PDB entry 7SO1 | X-ray diffraction, 2.73 A resolution | chains A and B

[Chain A]
Protein: Reverse transcriptase p66
Organism: Human immunodeficiency virus type 1
Notes: EC 2.7.7.49, 2.7.7.7, 3.1.26.13, 3.1.13.2
Reference sequence: P03366 (POL_HV1B1); residues 1-555 here correspond to UniProt positions 600-1154 (UniProt number = residue number + 599)
Sequence (557 residues; numbered -1 to 555; the number before each row is that of its first residue; numbers below 1 keep their minus sign (Met-1 is residue -1)):
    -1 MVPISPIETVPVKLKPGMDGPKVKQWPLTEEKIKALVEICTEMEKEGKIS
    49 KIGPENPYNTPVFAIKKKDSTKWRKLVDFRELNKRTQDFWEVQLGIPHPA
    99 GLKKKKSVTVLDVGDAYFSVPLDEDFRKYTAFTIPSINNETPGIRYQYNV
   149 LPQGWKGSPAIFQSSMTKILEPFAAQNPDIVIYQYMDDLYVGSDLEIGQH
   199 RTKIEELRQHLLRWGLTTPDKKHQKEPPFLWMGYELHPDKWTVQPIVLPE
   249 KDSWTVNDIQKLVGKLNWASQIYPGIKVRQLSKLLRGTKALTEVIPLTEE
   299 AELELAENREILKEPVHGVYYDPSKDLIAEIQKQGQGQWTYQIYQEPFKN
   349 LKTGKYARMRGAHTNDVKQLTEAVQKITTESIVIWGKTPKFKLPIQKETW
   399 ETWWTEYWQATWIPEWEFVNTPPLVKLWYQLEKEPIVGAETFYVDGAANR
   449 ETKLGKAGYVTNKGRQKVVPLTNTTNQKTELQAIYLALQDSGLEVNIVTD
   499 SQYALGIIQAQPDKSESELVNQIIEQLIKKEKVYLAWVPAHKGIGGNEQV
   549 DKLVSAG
Not modelled in the structure: 69-70, 285-287, 553-555
Sequence notes: expression tag (-1 to 0); engineered mutation Ala172 (Lys771 in P03366), Ala173 (Lys772 in P03366), Ser280 (Cys879 in P03366)
Small-molecule neighbours: 9W3 (4-[(4-{4-[(E)-2-cyanoethenyl]-2,6-dimethylanilino}-6-[3-(morpholin-4-yl)propoxy]-1,3,5-triazin-2-yl)amino]benzonitrile): Pro95, Leu100, Lys101, Lys102, Lys103, Val106, Pro176, Val179, Tyr181, Tyr188, Gly190, Phe227, Trp229, Leu234, His235, Pro236, Tyr318
UniProt features mapped onto this chain:
  - region: Phe227 to His235 (RT 'primer grip')
  - motif: Trp398 to Trp414 (Tryptophan repeat motif)
  - binding site (Mg(2+)): Asp110, Asp185, Asp186, Asp443, Glu478, Asp498, Asp549
  - site: Trp401 (Essential for RT p66/p51 heterodimerization), Trp414 (Essential for RT p66/p51 heterodimerization), Phe440, Tyr441 (Cleavage)
Reported in the primary citation:
  - binding site for 9W3: Lys101
  - binding site for 9W3: Pro95, Leu100, Val106, Val179, Tyr181, Tyr188, Trp229, Leu234, Tyr318 (from molecular simulation)
  - catalytic residues: Asp110 (citing earlier work)

[Chain B]
Protein: p51 RT
Organism: Human immunodeficiency virus type 1 group M subtype B (isolate BH10)
Reference sequence: P03366 (POL_HV1B1); residues 1-428 here correspond to UniProt positions 600-1027 (UniProt number = residue number + 599)
Sequence (428 residues; each row starts with the number of its first residue):
     1 PISPIETVPVKLKPGMDGPKVKQWPLTEEKIKALVEICTEMEKEGKISKI
    51 GPENPYNTPVFAIKKKDSTKWRKLVDFRELNKRTQDFWEVQLGIPHPAGL
   101 KKKKSVTVLDVGDAYFSVPLDEDFRKYTAFTIPSINNETPGIRYQYNVLP
   151 QGWKGSPAIFQSSMTKILEPFKKQNPDIVIYQYMDDLYVGSDLEIGQHRT
   201 KIEELRQHLLRWGLTTPDKKHQKEPPFLWMGYELHPDKWTVQPIVLPEKD
   251 SWTVNDIQKLVGKLNWASQIYPGIKVRQLSKLLRGTKALTEVIPLTEEAE
   301 LELAENREILKEPVHGVYYDPSKDLIAEIQKQGQGQWTYQIYQEPFKNLK
   351 TGKYARMRGAHTNDVKQLTEAVQKITTESIVIWGKTPKFKLPIQKETWET
   401 WWTEYWQATWIPEWEFVNTPPLVKLWYQ
Not modelled in the structure: 1-4, 215-226
Sequence notes: conflict Ser280 (Cys879 in P03366)
UniProt features mapped onto this chain:
  - region: Phe227 to His235 (RT 'primer grip')
  - motif: Trp398 to Trp414 (Tryptophan repeat motif)
  - binding site (Mg(2+)): Asp110, Asp185, Asp186
  - site (Essential for RT p66/p51 heterodimerization): Trp401, Trp414
Reported in the primary citation:
  - binding site for 9W3: Glu138 (from molecular simulation)

[How chain A and chain B interact]
Pairs across the interface (109):
  Val8(A) - Glu53(B)
  Pro9(A) - Glu53(B)
  Gln85(A) - Glu53(B)  hydrogen bond (side chain-backbone)
  Asp86(A) - Lys20(B)  salt bridge
  Asp86(A) - Pro55(B)
  Phe87(A) - Pro52(B)
  Trp88(A) - Pro52(B)  hydrogen bond (backbone-backbone)
  Trp88(A) - Asn54(B)
  Trp88(A) - Pro55(B)
  Trp88(A) - Asn57(B)
  Trp88(A) - Thr131(B)
  Trp88(A) - Arg143(B)
  Val90(A) - Pro140(B)  hydrophobic
  Gly93(A) - Asn137(B)  hydrogen bond (backbone-side chain)
  Pro95(A) - Asn136(B)
  Pro95(A) - Asn137(B)
  His96(A) - Asn136(B)  hydrogen bond (backbone-side chain)
  Gly99(A) - Asn136(B)
  Gly99(A) - Glu138(B)
  Leu100(A) - Asn136(B)
  Ser162(A) - Pro52(B)
  Thr165(A) - Pro140(B)
  Tyr181(A) - Glu138(B)
  Gln373(A) - Glu396(B)
  Gln373(A) - Thr397(B)  hydrogen bond
  Gln373(A) - Thr400(B)
  Gln373(A) - Trp401(B)
  Thr376(A) - Thr400(B)
  Thr376(A) - Trp401(B)
  Thr377(A) - Thr400(B)
  Ile380(A) - Pro25(B)  hydrophobic
  Ile380(A) - Leu26(B)
  Ile380(A) - Thr27(B)
  Val381(A) - Pro25(B)  hydrophobic
  Val381(A) - Ile135(B)
  Val381(A) - Asn136(B)  hydrogen bond (backbone-backbone)
  Ile382(A) - Ile135(B)
  Ile382(A) - Asn136(B)
  Trp383(A) - Ile135(B)
  Gly384(A) - Thr27(B)
  Gly384(A) - Glu28(B)  hydrogen bond (backbone-backbone)
  Gly384(A) - Ile135(B)
  Trp402(A) - Lys331(B)  hydrogen bond (backbone-side chain)
  Trp402(A) - His361(B)
  Trp402(A) - Thr362(B)
  Trp402(A) - Asp364(B)
  Tyr405(A) - Lys331(B)  hydrogen bond (backbone-side chain)
  Trp406(A) - Lys331(B)
  Trp406(A) - Pro392(B)  hydrophobic
  Trp406(A) - Val417(B)
  Trp406(A) - Asn418(B)
  Trp406(A) - Thr419(B)
  Trp406(A) - Pro420(B)
  Trp406(A) - Pro421(B)
  Gln407(A) - Lys331(B)  hydrogen bond (backbone-side chain)
  Gln407(A) - Pro392(B)
  Gln407(A) - Ile393(B)
  Gln407(A) - Gln394(B)  hydrogen bond
  Gln407(A) - Val417(B)  hydrogen bond (side chain-backbone)
  Gln407(A) - Asn418(B)
  Ala408(A) - Trp337(B)  hydrophobic
  Ala408(A) - Asp364(B)
  Ala408(A) - Pro392(B)  hydrogen bond (backbone-backbone)
  Ala408(A) - Ile393(B)
  Thr409(A) - Asp364(B)  hydrogen bond (backbone-side chain)
  Trp410(A) - Thr362(B)
  Trp410(A) - Asn363(B)
  Trp410(A) - Val365(B)  hydrophobic
  Trp410(A) - Trp401(B)
  Trp410(A) - Tyr405(B)
  Pro412(A) - Trp401(B)
  Pro433(A) - Asn255(B)
  Pro433(A) - Thr290(B)
  Ile434(A) - Thr290(B)
  Val435(A) - Thr290(B)
  Thr439(A) - Ala288(B)
  Thr439(A) - Leu289(B)  hydrogen bond (side chain-backbone)
  Tyr441(A) - Val254(B)
  Tyr441(A) - Gln258(B)
  Tyr441(A) - Lys287(B)  hydrogen bond (side chain-backbone)
  Val458(A) - Thr286(B)
  Thr459(A) - Thr286(B)  hydrogen bond (backbone-side chain)
  Asn460(A) - Thr286(B)
  Asn460(A) - Lys287(B)
  Asn460(A) - Ala288(B)
  Asn494(A) - Leu289(B)
  Val496(A) - Gln258(B)
  Val496(A) - Leu289(B)  hydrophobic
  Leu503(A) - Leu422(B)  hydrophobic
  Gly504(A) - Pro420(B)
  Tyr532(A) - Asn255(B)  hydrogen bond
  Tyr532(A) - Leu289(B)  hydrophobic
  Trp535(A) - Leu422(B)  hydrophobic
  Trp535(A) - Trp426(B)  hydrophobic
  Val536(A) - Gln258(B)
  Pro537(A) - Gly262(B)
  Pro537(A) - Asn265(B)
  Lys540(A) - Asn265(B)
  Lys540(A) - Arg277(B)
  Lys540(A) - Ser280(B)  hydrogen bond (backbone-side chain)
  Gly541(A) - Ser280(B)
  Ile542(A) - Val261(B)  hydrophobic
  Ile542(A) - Ser280(B)
  Ile542(A) - Leu283(B)  hydrophobic
  Gly543(A) - Leu283(B)  hydrogen bond (backbone-backbone)
  Gly543(A) - Arg284(B)
  Gly543(A) - Gly285(B)
  Gly544(A) - Gly285(B)  hydrogen bond (backbone-backbone)
  Gly544(A) - Thr286(B)
Other interface residues (no listed pair), chain A (63 interface residues in all): Leu92, Ile94, Ala158, Ile159, Met357, Thr369, Thr386, Gln500, Gln507, Ala508, Ala534
Other interface residues (no listed pair), chain B (57 interface residues in all): Val276, Leu368

[Summary]
63 residues of chain A face 57 of chain B across their interface; the contacts include 21 hydrogen bonds and 1
salt bridge. Among the polar pairs are Asp86(A)-Lys20(B), Gln85(A)-Glu53(B) and Gly93(A)-Asn137(B). Chain A
binds compound 9W3. From the paper: the catalytic residue Asp110(A); a binding site for 9W3 at Lys101(A),
Pro95(A) and Glu138(B) among others.
Chain A is Reverse transcriptase p66 (Human immunodeficiency virus type 1) and chain B is p51 RT (Human
immunodeficiency virus type 1 group M subtype B (isolate BH10)); the structure, Crystal Structure of HIV-1
Reverse Transcriptase in Complex with
(E)-4-((4-((4-(2-cyanovinyl)-2,6-dimethylphenyl)amino)-6-(3-morpholinopropoxy)-1,3,5-triazin-2-yl)amino)benzonitrile
(JLJ564), was determined by X-ray diffraction together with 7SNP, 7SNZ, 7SO2, 7SO3, 7SO4 and 7SO6 from the
same study.
